6ILP - chains A and C of the 4 polymer chains in the assembly; structure by electron microscopy, 2.90 A resolution.

[Chain A]
Protein: Capsid protein VP1
Source organism: Echovirus E6
Sequence (275 residues; numbered 11 to 285; the number before each row is that of its first residue):
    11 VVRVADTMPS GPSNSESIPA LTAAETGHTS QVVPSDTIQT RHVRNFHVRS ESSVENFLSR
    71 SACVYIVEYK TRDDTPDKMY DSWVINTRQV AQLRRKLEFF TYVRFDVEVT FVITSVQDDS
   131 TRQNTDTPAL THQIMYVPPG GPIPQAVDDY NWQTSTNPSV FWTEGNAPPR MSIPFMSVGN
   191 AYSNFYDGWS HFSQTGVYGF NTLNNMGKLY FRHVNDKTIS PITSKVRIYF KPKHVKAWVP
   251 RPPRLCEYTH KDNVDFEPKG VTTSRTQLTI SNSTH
Small-molecule neighbours: sphingosine (SPH): I95, T97, L107, V113, F115, V117, V119, I144, Y146, P168, S169, V170, M181, I183, M186, Y192, N194, M216, L219, F240

[Chain C]
Protein: Capsid protein VP3
Source organism: Echovirus E6
Sequence (238 residues; each row starts with the number of its first residue):
     1 GLPVMNTPGS NQFLTSDDYQ SPTAMPQFDV TPEMNIPGEV KNLMEIAEVD SVVPVNNVNE
    61 NVNSLEAYRI PVHSVTETGA QVFGFTLQPG ADTVMERTLL GEILNYYANW SGSIKLTFMY
   121 CGSAMATGKF LLAYSPPGAG VPKNRREAML GTHIIWDIGL QSSCVLCVPW ISQTHYRFVS
   181 KDIYTDAGFI TCWYQTSIVV PAEVQNQSVI LCFVSACNDF SVRLLRDSPF VRQTAFYQ

[Chain A / chain C interface]
Residue-residue contacts (165):
  V14(A) with S221(C)
  A15(A) with N218(C); D219(C)
  A30(A) with I154(C), hydrophobic; S163(C); C164(C); V165(C), hydrogen bond (backbone-backbone)
  L31(A) with W156(C); S163(C)
  T32(A) with Q161(C); S162(C); S163(C), hydrogen bond (backbone-side chain); V165(C)
  A33(A) with S163(C), hydrogen bond (backbone-side chain)
  A34(A) with M119(C), hydrophobic; S163(C), hydrogen bond (backbone-side chain)
  E35(A) with M119(C); S162(C), hydrogen bond
  T39(A) with E48(C); V49(C); D50(C), hydrogen bond (side chain-backbone); K115(C); S215(C)
  S40(A) with K115(C), hydrogen bond (backbone-side chain); V165(C)
  V42(A) with K115(C); C167(C); C217(C)
  P44(A) with S113(C); C167(C), hydrophobic
  I48(A) with T152(C); P169(C), hydrophobic
  H57(A) with S111(C); H175(C); Y176(C); S221(C)
  R59(A) with N42(C); M44(C); E48(C), salt bridge; C217(C); N218(C), hydrogen bond (side chain-backbone); D219(C); F220(C), hydrogen bond (side chain-backbone)
  E61(A) with Y107(C), hydrogen bond (backbone-side chain); R223(C); L225(C)
  S62(A) with N42(C), hydrogen bond; L43(C), hydrogen bond (backbone-backbone); M44(C); Y107(C); V222(C)
  S63(A) with K41(C); N42(C)
  V64(A) with V40(C); K41(C); N42(C)
  F67(A) with L43(C), hydrophobic; Y106(C), hydrophobic; Y107(C)
  R70(A) with S16(C)
  S71(A) with F13(C); T15(C)
  I76(A) with F236(C), hydrophobic
  R98(A) with Y237(C)
  Q99(A) with Q233(C); F236(C); Y237(C)
  V100(A) with Q233(C)
  A101(A) with V231(C), hydrophobic; Q233(C); Y237(C)
  Q102(A) with D227(C); V231(C)
  R104(A) with Y237(C)
  R105(A) with E102(C), salt bridge; Y106(C), hydrogen bond; S228(C); F230(C); V231(C)
  K106(A) with Y106(C)
  F109(A) with Y106(C), hydrophobic
  F110(A) with V40(C), hydrophobic; I46(C), hydrophobic
  R114(A) with V30(C); T31(C), hydrogen bond (side chain-backbone); P32(C)
  T120(A) with F13(C)
  P168(A) with A24(C)
  P178(A) with F13(C), hydrophobic
  R180(A) with F13(C); D17(C), salt bridge; S21(C)
  M181(A) with S21(C); P22(C)
  S182(A) with S21(C), hydrogen bond; P22(C), hydrogen bond (backbone-backbone); T23(C); A24(C), hydrogen bond (backbone-backbone)
  P184(A) with M25(C); F28(C), hydrophobic
  F185(A) with F28(C); V30(C), hydrophobic; T31(C)
  M186(A) with M25(C), hydrophobic
  S187(A) with T31(C)
  G189(A) with T31(C)
  N190(A) with P32(C); M34(C), hydrogen bond
  K241(A) with D17(C)
  K246(A) with E33(C), salt bridge; E39(C), salt bridge
  A247(A) with E39(C); V40(C), hydrogen bond (backbone-backbone)
  W248(A) with I36(C), hydrogen bond (side chain-backbone); G38(C); E39(C)
  V249(A) with G38(C), hydrogen bond (backbone-backbone)
  P250(A) with V40(C); I46(C), hydrophobic
  P253(A) with L99(C); E102(C)
  L255(A) with R97(C)
  Y258(A) with Y237(C), hydrophobic
  T259(A) with Y237(C)
  H260(A) with Y237(C); Q238(C)
  K261(A) with Y237(C), hydrogen bond (backbone-backbone); Q238(C)
  K269(A) with R97(C)
  G270(A) with V62(C); N63(C), hydrogen bond (backbone-side chain)
  V271(A) with V62(C), hydrogen bond (backbone-backbone); Y68(C); R97(C)
  T272(A) with N57(C); V62(C); T93(C), hydrogen bond (side chain-backbone)
  T273(A) with N57(C), hydrogen bond (backbone-side chain); T93(C); E96(C)
  S274(A) with N57(C); N59(C); V62(C)
  R275(A) with N57(C), hydrogen bond (backbone-backbone); D92(C), salt bridge; T93(C); V94(C)
  T276(A) with V58(C)
  Q277(A) with V58(C)
  L278(A) with V55(C); N56(C); V82(C); F83(C); G84(C), hydrogen bond (backbone-backbone)
  T279(A) with Q81(C); V82(C); F83(C)
  I280(A) with Q81(C), hydrogen bond (backbone-side chain); G84(C); F85(C), hydrophobic; V141(C), hydrophobic; F189(C), hydrophobic
  S281(A) with V141(C)
  N282(A) with G140(C); V141(C)
Other interface residues (no listed pair), chain A (86 interface residues in all): T17, H38, Q41, V43, T47, N55, N66, Y75, E118, V122, A177, I183, Y239, E257
Other interface residues (no listed pair), chain C (97 interface residues in all): N11, L14, Y19, P37, P54, E60, A67, T117, D157, I190, F213, R232

[Summary]
The interface between chain A and chain C involves 86 residues on one side and 97 on the other; the contacts
include 29 hydrogen bonds and 6 salt bridges. Among the polar pairs are R59(A)-E48(C), R105(A)-E102(C) and
R180(A)-D17(C).
Here chain A is Capsid protein VP1 and chain C is Capsid protein VP3, both from Echovirus E6. Entry 6ILP
(Cryo-EM structure of full Echovirus 6 particle at PH 7.4) was determined by electron microscopy together with
6ILJ, 6ILK, 6ILL, 6ILM, 6ILN and 6ILO from the same study.
